Entry 7P0S (X-ray diffraction, 2.50 A resolution); this record covers chains A and B of the 4 polymer chains in the assembly.

== Chain A (and B) ==
Protein: Apoptosis inhibitor
Source organism: Orf virus
Notes: chain B of this document is another copy of the same molecule, construct and numbering; everything in this record applies to it too
UniProtKB: A0A0R8HV90 (A0A0R8HV90_ORFV); residue numbers follow UniProt; this construct covers 1-143
Chain sequence (148 residues; each row starts with the number of its first residue; numbers below 1 keep their minus sign (Gly-4 is residue -4)):
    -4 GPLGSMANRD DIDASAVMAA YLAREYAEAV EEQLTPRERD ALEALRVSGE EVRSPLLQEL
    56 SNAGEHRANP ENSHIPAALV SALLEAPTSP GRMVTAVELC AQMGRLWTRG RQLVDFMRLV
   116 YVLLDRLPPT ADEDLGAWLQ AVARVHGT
Unresolved in the structure: -4 to 4, 81, 143 (chain B: -4 to 4, 62-66, 81, 143)
Differences from the reference sequence: expression tag (-4 to 0)

== Interface between chain A and chain B ==
Contacting residue pairs - 93 pairs, chain A then chain B:
  Asp6(A) with Glu128(B)
  Ile7(A) with Glu33(B); Ala36(B), hydrophobic; Asp127(B)
  Asp8(A) with Glu33(B), hydrogen bond (backbone-side chain); Asp127(B)
  Ala9(A) with Asp127(B), hydrogen bond (backbone-side chain); Leu130(B), hydrophobic
  Ser10(A) with Leu119(B)
  Val12(A) with Glu33(B); Leu37(B), hydrophobic
  Met13(A) with Val92(B), hydrophobic; Leu122(B), hydrophobic; Leu130(B), hydrophobic
  Ala15(A) with Val25(B), hydrophobic; Glu26(B); Leu37(B), hydrophobic
  Tyr16(A) with Leu37(B), hydrophobic; Arg41(B); Arg48(B), hydrogen bond; Val92(B), hydrophobic; Glu93(B), hydrogen bond
  Leu17(A) with Val92(B); Ala96(B); Leu118(B), hydrophobic
  Ala18(A) with Ala18(B); Ala22(B), hydrophobic
  Arg19(A) with Arg19(B); Ala22(B); Glu23(B); Glu26(B), salt bridge; Arg41(B)
  Glu20(A) with Arg41(B), salt bridge; Arg100(B), salt bridge
  Tyr21(A) with Ala18(B), hydrophobic; Gly99(B); Trp102(B), hydrogen bond (side chain-backbone); Thr103(B); Leu108(B); Phe111(B), hydrophobic
  Ala22(A) with Ala18(B), hydrophobic; Arg19(B)
  Ala24(A) with Arg100(B)
  Val25(A) with Ala11(B); Ala15(B), hydrophobic; Thr103(B)
  Glu26(A) with Ala15(B); Arg19(B), salt bridge
  Gln28(A) with Thr103(B); Arg104(B), hydrogen bond (backbone-side chain)
  Leu29(A) with Arg104(B)
  Glu33(A) with Ile7(B); Asp8(B), hydrogen bond (side chain-backbone); Val12(B); Arg104(B), salt bridge
  Ala36(A) with Ile7(B), hydrophobic
  Leu37(A) with Val12(B), hydrophobic; Ala15(B), hydrophobic; Tyr16(B), hydrophobic
  Leu40(A) with Tyr16(B), hydrophobic
  Arg41(A) with Tyr16(B); Arg19(B); Glu20(B), salt bridge
  Arg48(A) with Tyr16(B)
  Val92(A) with Met13(B), hydrophobic; Tyr16(B), hydrophobic; Leu17(B)
  Glu93(A) with Tyr16(B), hydrogen bond
  Ala96(A) with Leu17(B)
  Gly99(A) with Tyr21(B)
  Arg100(A) with Glu20(B), salt bridge; Ala24(B)
  Trp102(A) with Tyr21(B), hydrogen bond (backbone-side chain)
  Thr103(A) with Tyr21(B); Val25(B); Gln28(B)
  Arg104(A) with Gln28(B), hydrogen bond; Glu33(B), salt bridge
  Arg106(A) with Tyr116(B)
  Leu108(A) with Tyr21(B)
  Val109(A) with Tyr116(B), hydrophobic
  Phe111(A) with Tyr21(B), hydrophobic
  Met112(A) with Met112(B), hydrophobic; Tyr116(B), hydrophobic
  Leu118(A) with Met13(B), hydrophobic
  Leu122(A) with Met13(B), hydrophobic
  Asp127(A) with Asp6(B); Ile7(B); Asp8(B); Ala9(B), hydrogen bond (side chain-backbone)
  Glu128(A) with Asp6(B)
  Leu130(A) with Met13(B), hydrophobic
  Gly131(A) with Ile7(B)
Other interface residues (no listed pair), chain A (57 interface residues in all): Asp5, Ala11, Glu23, Thr30, Arg32, Gly44, Met88, Cys95, Val115, Tyr116, Leu119, Ala126
Other interface residues (no listed pair), chain B (57 interface residues in all): Ser10, Leu29, Thr30, Arg32, Leu40, Gly44, Met88, Cys95, Val109, Arg113, Val115, Ala126, Gly131, Gln135

== In short ==
The chain A/chain B interface involves 57 residues from each chain; the contacts include 11 hydrogen bonds and
8 salt bridges. Among the polar pairs are Arg19(A)-Glu26(B), Glu20(A)-Arg41(B) and Glu20(A)-Arg100(B).
Chain A and chain B are both Apoptosis inhibitor (Orf virus); the structure, ORF virus encoded Bcl-2 homolog
ORFV125 in complex with Puma BH3 peptide, was determined by X-ray diffraction.
